PDB entry 5Y12 | X-ray diffraction, 1.75 A resolution | chain A

Chain A:
Protein: Fatty acid-binding protein, adipocyte
Source organism: Homo sapiens
UniProtKB: P15090 (FABP4_HUMAN); residues 0-131 here correspond to UniProt positions 1-132 (UniProt number = residue number + 1)
Amino-acid sequence (152 residues; row label = number of the first residue in the row; numbers below 1 keep their minus sign (Met-20 is residue -20)):
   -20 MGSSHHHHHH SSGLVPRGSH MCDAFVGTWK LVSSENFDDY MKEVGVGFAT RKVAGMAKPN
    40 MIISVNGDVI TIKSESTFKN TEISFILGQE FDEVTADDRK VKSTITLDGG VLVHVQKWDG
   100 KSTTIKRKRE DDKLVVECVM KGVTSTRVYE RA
Disordered / not traced: -20 to -5
Construct notes: expression tag (-20 to -1)
Ligand contacts: 8JX (5-[(4-methoxynaphthalen-1-yl)sulfonylamino]pentanoic acid): Phe16, Met20, Val25, Ala33, Ala36, Phe57, Glu72, Thr74, Ala75, Asp76, Arg78, Gln95, Ile104, Arg106, Val115, Cys117, Arg126, Tyr128

Summary:
Chain A binds compound 8JX.
Chain A is Fatty acid-binding protein, adipocyte (Homo sapiens); the structure, Crystal structure of human
FABP4 complexed with ligand 5-((4-methoxynaphthalene)-1-sulfonamido)pentanoic acid, was determined by X-ray
diffraction, deposited together with 5Y0F, 5Y0G, 5Y0X and 5Y13.
